Entry 5E3L (X-ray diffraction, 2.66 A resolution); this record covers chains A and B of the 4 polymer chains in the assembly.

Chain A (and B):
Molecule: DNA-binding protein Fis
From: Escherichia coli
Notes: chain B of this document is another copy of the same molecule, construct and numbering; everything in this record applies to it too
UniProt: P0A6R3 (FIS_ECOLI); numbering as in UniProt (aligned over 1-98)
Chain sequence (98 residues; each row starts with the number of its first residue):
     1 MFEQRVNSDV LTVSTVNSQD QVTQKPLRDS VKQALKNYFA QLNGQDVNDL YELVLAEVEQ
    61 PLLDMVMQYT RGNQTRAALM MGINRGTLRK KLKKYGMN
Disordered / not traced: 1-7 (chain B: fully traced)
From the paper describing this entry:
  - binding site for the 27-nt DNA strand: Gln74, Thr75
  - mutagenesis - R71A: decreased binding to F1+/-8G
  - mutagenesis - N73A (140-fold): decreased binding to F1
  - mutagenesis - R71A, T75A: unchanged binding to F1
  - mutagenesis - R71A: decreased binding to F27
  - mutagenesis - R71A: decreased binding to F28

Interface between chain A and chain B:
Residue-residue contacts - 95 pairs, chain A then chain B:
  Val10(A) with Tyr38(B); Gln41(B); Leu53(B), hydrophobic
  Leu11(A) with Leu53(B), hydrophobic; Val54(B), hydrophobic; Glu57(B)
  Thr12(A) with Ala34(B); Asn37(B)
  Val13(A) with Ser30(B); Gln33(B); Ala34(B), hydrophobic
  Ser14(A) with Gln33(B), hydrogen bond (backbone-side chain)
  Val16(A) with Val16(B), hydrophobic
  Pro26(A) with Glu57(B)
  Leu27(A) with Ser30(B); Val31(B); Glu57(B)
  Arg28(A) with Glu57(B), salt bridge; Pro61(B)
  Ser30(A) with Val13(B); Leu27(B)
  Val31(A) with Leu27(B); Pro61(B), hydrophobic
  Lys32(A) with Asp64(B); Met65(B); Gln68(B)
  Gln33(A) with Val13(B); Ser14(B), hydrogen bond (side chain-backbone)
  Ala34(A) with Leu11(B), hydrophobic; Thr12(B)
  Leu35(A) with Leu62(B), hydrophobic
  Lys36(A) with Met65(B)
  Asn37(A) with Thr12(B)
  Tyr38(A) with Val10(B), hydrophobic; Leu11(B), hydrophobic
  Phe39(A) with Met65(B), hydrophobic; Tyr69(B), hydrophobic; Met80(B), hydrophobic
  Gln41(A) with Val10(B), hydrogen bond (side chain-backbone)
  Val47(A) with Met80(B)
  Asn48(A) with Leu79(B); Met80(B); Met81(B); Gly82(B)
  Asp49(A) with Met80(B), hydrogen bond (backbone-backbone); Met81(B)
  Leu50(A) with Leu62(B), hydrophobic; Val66(B), hydrophobic; Met80(B), hydrogen bond (backbone-backbone); Met81(B), hydrogen bond (backbone-backbone)
  Tyr51(A) with Leu55(B); Glu59(B), hydrogen bond; Leu62(B), hydrophobic; Met81(B), hydrogen bond (backbone-backbone); Ile83(B), hydrophobic; Lys91(B)
  Leu53(A) with Leu11(B), hydrophobic
  Val54(A) with Leu11(B), hydrophobic
  Leu55(A) with Tyr51(B); Leu55(B), hydrophobic
  Glu57(A) with Asn7(B); Ser8(B); Leu11(B); Arg28(B), salt bridge
  Val58(A) with Val31(B); Val54(B), hydrophobic; Val58(B), hydrophobic
  Glu59(A) with Tyr51(B), hydrogen bond
  Gln60(A) with Arg28(B), hydrogen bond
  Pro61(A) with Arg28(B); Val31(B), hydrophobic; Lys32(B)
  Leu62(A) with Leu35(B), hydrophobic; Tyr51(B), hydrophobic
  Asp64(A) with Lys32(B), salt bridge
  Met65(A) with Lys32(B); Lys36(B); Phe39(B)
  Val66(A) with Phe39(B), hydrophobic; Leu50(B), hydrophobic
  Tyr69(A) with Phe39(B), hydrophobic
  Leu79(A) with Val47(B); Asn48(B)
  Met80(A) with Phe39(B), hydrophobic; Val47(B); Asn48(B), hydrogen bond (backbone-backbone); Asp49(B), hydrogen bond (backbone-backbone); Leu50(B), hydrogen bond (backbone-backbone)
  Met81(A) with Asn48(B); Asp49(B); Leu50(B), hydrogen bond (backbone-backbone); Tyr51(B), hydrogen bond (backbone-backbone)
  Gly82(A) with Asn48(B)
  Ile83(A) with Tyr51(B), hydrophobic
  Lys91(A) with Tyr51(B)
Also at the interface, not in a pair above, chain A (50 interface residues in all): Asp20, Gln24, Leu42, Gly44, Gln45, Gln68
Also at the interface, not in a pair above, chain B (49 interface residues in all): Arg5, Asp20, Gln24, Leu42

Summary:
50 residues of chain A face 49 of chain B across their interface; the contacts include 15 hydrogen bonds and 3
salt bridges. Polar pairs include Arg28(A)-Glu57(B), Asp64(A)-Lys32(B) and Ser14(A)-Gln33(B). From the paper:
a binding site for the 27-nt DNA strand at Gln74(A) and Thr75(A); R71A of chain A reduces binding to F1+/-8G;
3 substitutions were tested in all.
Chain A and chain B are both DNA-binding protein Fis (Escherichia coli); the structure, Crystal structure of
Fis bound to 27bp DNA F1-8G (AAATTGGTTTGAATTTTGAGCCAATTT), was determined by X-ray diffraction (same
publication as 5DS9, 5DTD, 5E3M, 5E3N and 5E3O).
